PDB entry 3ZTJ | X-ray diffraction, 3.41 A resolution | chains A and D of the 12 polymer chains in the assembly

# Chain A
Name: Hemagglutinin HA1 chain
Organism: Influenza A virus
Reference sequence: P03437 (HEMA_I68A0); residues 1-329 here correspond to UniProt positions 17-345 (UniProt number = residue number + 16)
Sequence (329 residues; numbered 1 to 329; the number before each row is that of its first residue):
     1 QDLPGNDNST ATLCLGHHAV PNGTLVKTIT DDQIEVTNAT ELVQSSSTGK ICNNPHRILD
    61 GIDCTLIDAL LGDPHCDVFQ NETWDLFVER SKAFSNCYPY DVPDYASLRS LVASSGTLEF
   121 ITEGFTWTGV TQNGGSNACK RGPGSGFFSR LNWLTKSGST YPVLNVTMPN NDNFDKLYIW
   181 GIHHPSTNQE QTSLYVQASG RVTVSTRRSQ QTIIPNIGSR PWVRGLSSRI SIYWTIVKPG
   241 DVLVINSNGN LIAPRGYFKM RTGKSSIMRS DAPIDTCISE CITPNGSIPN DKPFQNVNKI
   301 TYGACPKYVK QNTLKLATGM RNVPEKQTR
Disordered / not traced: 1-8, 327-329
Cystine bridges: Cys52-Cys277, Cys64-Cys76, Cys97-Cys139, Cys281-Cys305
Covalent attachments: N-acetylglucosamine (NAG) linked to Asn38, Asn81, Asn285; glycan linked to Asn165
UniProt features mapped onto this chain:
  - site: Arg329 (Cleavage)
  - glycosylation (N-linked (GlcNAc...) asparagine): Asn8, Asn22, Asn38, Asn81, Asn165, Asn285
Reported in the primary citation:
  - post-translational modification sites: Asn38

# Chain D
Name: Hemagglutinin HA2 chain
Organism: Influenza A virus
Reference sequence: P03437 (HEMA_I68A0); residues 1-175 here correspond to UniProt positions 346-520 (UniProt number = residue number + 345)
Sequence (175 residues; each row starts with the number of its first residue):
     1 GLFGAIAGFI ENGWEGMIDG WYGFRHQNSE GTGQAADLKS TQAAIDQING KLNRVIEKTN
    61 EKFHQIEKEF SEVEGRIQDL EKYVEDTKID LWSYNAELLV ALENQHTIDL TDSEMNKLFE
   121 KTRRQLRENA EEMGNGCFKI YHKCDNACIE SIRNGTYDHD VYRDEALNNR FQIKG
Disordered / not traced: 173-175
Cystine bridges: Cys144-Cys148
Covalent attachments: N-acetylglucosamine (NAG) linked to Asn154
UniProt features mapped onto this chain:
  - glycosylation: Asn154 (N-linked (GlcNAc...) asparagine)

# Chain A / chain D interface
Pairs across the interface (11; chain A residue first):
  Lys27(A) with Arg54(D)
  Thr28(A) with Arg54(D), hydrogen bond (backbone-side chain)
  Ile29(A) with Lys51(D); Arg54(D); Glu103(D); His106(D)
  Thr30(A) with Gln47(D); Gly50(D); Lys51(D), hydrogen bond (backbone-backbone); His106(D)
  Asp31(A) with Arg54(D)
Other interface residues (no listed pair), chain A (6 interface residues in all): Asp32
Other interface residues (no listed pair), chain D (7 interface residues in all): Leu110

# Summary
Chain A and chain D form an interface of 6 and 7 residues respectively; the contacts include 2 hydrogen bonds.
Polar pairs include Thr28(A)-Arg54(D) and Thr30(A)-Lys51(D). N-acetylglucosamine is covalently linked to
Asn38(A), Asn81(A) and Asn285(A). N-acetylglucosamine is covalently linked to Asn154(D). From the paper: a
modification site at Asn38(A).
Chain A is Hemagglutinin HA1 chain and chain D is Hemagglutinin HA2 chain, both from Influenza A virus; the
structure, Structure of influenza A neutralizing antibody selected from cultures of single human plasma cells
in complex ..., was determined by X-ray diffraction, deposited together with 3ZTN.
